PDB entry 1Y77 | X-ray diffraction, 4.50 A resolution (low resolution: residue-level contacts below are approximate; hydrogen-bond / salt-bridge calls are withheld) | chains A and B of the 15 polymer chains in the assembly

== Chain A ==
Name: DNA-directed RNA polymerase II largest subunit
Source organism: Saccharomyces cerevisiae
Notes: EC 2.7.7.6
UniProtKB: P04050 (RPB1_YEAST); residues 1-1733 here = UniProt positions 1-1733
Chain sequence (1733 residues; numbered 1 to 1733; the number before each row is that of its first residue):
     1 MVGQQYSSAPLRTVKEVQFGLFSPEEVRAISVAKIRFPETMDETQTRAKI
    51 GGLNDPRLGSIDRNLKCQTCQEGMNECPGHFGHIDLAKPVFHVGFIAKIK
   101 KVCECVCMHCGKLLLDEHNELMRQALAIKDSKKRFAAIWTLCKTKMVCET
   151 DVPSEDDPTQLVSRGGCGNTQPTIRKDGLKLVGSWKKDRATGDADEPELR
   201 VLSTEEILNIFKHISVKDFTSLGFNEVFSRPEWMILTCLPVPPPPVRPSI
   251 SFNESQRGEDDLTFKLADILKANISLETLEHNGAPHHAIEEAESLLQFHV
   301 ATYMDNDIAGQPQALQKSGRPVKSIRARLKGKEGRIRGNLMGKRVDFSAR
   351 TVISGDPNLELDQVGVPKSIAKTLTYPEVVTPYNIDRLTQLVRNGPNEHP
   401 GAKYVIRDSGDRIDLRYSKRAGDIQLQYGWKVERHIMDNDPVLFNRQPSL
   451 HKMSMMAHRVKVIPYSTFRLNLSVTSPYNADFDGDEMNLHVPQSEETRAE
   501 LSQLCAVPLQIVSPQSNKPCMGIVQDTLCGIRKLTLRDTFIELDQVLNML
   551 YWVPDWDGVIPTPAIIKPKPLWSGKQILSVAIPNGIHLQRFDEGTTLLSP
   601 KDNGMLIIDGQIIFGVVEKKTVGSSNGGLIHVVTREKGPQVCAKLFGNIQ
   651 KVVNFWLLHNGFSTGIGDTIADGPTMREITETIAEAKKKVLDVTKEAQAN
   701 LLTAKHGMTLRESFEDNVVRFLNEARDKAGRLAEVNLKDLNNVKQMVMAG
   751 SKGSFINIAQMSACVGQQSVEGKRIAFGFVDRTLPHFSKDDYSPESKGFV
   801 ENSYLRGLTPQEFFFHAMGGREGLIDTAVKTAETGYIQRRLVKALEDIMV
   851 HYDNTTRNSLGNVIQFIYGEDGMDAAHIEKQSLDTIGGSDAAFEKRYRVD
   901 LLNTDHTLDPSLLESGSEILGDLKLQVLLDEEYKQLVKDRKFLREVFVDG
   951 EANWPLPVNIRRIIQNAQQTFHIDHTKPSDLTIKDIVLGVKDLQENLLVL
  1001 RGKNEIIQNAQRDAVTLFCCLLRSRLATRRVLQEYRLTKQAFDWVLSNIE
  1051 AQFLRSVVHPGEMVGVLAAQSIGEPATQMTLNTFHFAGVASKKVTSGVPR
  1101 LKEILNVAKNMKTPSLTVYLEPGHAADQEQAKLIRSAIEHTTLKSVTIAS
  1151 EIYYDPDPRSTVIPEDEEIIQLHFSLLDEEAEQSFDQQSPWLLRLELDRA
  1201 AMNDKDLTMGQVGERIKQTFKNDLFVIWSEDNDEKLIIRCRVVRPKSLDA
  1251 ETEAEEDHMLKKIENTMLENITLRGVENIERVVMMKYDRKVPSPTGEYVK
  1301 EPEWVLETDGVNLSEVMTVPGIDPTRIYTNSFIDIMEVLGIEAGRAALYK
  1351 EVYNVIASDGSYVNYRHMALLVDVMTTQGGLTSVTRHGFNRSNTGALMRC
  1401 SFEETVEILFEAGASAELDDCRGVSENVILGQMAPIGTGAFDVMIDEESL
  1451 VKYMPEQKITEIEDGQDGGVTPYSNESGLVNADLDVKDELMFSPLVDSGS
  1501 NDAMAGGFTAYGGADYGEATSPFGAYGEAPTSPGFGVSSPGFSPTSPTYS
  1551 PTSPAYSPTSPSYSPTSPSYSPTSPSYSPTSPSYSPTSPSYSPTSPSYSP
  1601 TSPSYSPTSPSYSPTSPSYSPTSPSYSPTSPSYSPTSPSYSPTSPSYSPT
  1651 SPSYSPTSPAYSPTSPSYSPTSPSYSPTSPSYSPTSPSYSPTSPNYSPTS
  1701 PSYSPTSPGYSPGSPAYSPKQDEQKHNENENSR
Unresolved in the structure: 1, 187-194, 1082-1091, 1177-1186, 1244-1253, 1456-1733
Ion coordination: Zn2+ site 1: Cys67, Cys70, Cys77, His80; Zn2+ site 2 near Cys167 (its only coordinating residue here); Mg2+: Asp481, Asp483 (shared with 1 residue of chain P)
Small-molecule neighbours: phosphomethylphosphonic acid guanylate ester (G2P): Pro448, Asn479, Lys752, Gln1078
Swiss-Prot annotation at these positions:
  - region: Pro248 to Asp260 (Lid loop), Asn306 to Lys323 (Rudder loop), Pro810 to Glu822 (Bridging helix)
  - binding site (Zn(2+)): Cys67, Cys70, Cys77, His80, Cys107, Cys110, Cys148, Cys167
  - binding site (Mg(2+)): Asp481, Asp483, Asp485
  - modified residue: Thr1471 (Phosphothreonine)
  - cross-link (Glycyl lysine isopeptide (Lys-Gly)): Lys695 (interchain with G-Cter in ubiquitin), Lys1246 (interchain with G-Cter in ubiquitin), Lys1350 (interchain with G-Cter in ubiquitin)
  - natural variant: Ser1653 to Pro1659 (deletion: In strain: A364A)
  - mutagenesis: Lys1246 (K1246R: Impairs ubiquitination during transcription stress)
What the authors report for this chain:
  - binding site for phosphomethylphosphonic acid guanylate ester: Asn479
  - specificity-determining residues: Asn479 (proposed by the authors, not directly observed)

== Chain B ==
Name: DNA-directed RNA polymerase II 140 kDa polypeptide
Source organism: Saccharomyces cerevisiae
Notes: EC 2.7.7.6
UniProtKB: P08518 (RPB2_YEAST); residue numbers follow UniProt; this construct covers 1-1224
Chain sequence (1224 residues; numbered 1 to 1224; the number before each row is that of its first residue):
     1 MSDLANSEKYYDEDPYGFEDESAPITAEDSWAVISAFFREKGLVSQQLDS
    51 FNQFVDYTLQDIICEDSTLILEQLAQHTTESDNISRKYEISFGKIYVTKP
   101 MVNESDGVTHALYPQEARLRNLTYSSGLFVDVKKRTYEAIDVPGRELKYE
   151 LIAEESEDDSESGKVFIGRLPIMLRSKNCYLSEATESDLYKLKECPFDMG
   201 GYFIINGSEKVLIAQERSAGNIVQVFKKAAPSPISHVAEIRSALEKGSRF
   251 ISTLQVKLYGREGSSARTIKATLPYIKQDIPIVIIFRALGIIPDGEILEH
   301 ICYDVNDWQMLEMLKPCVEDGFVIQDRETALDFIGRRGTALGIKKEKRIQ
   351 YAKDILQKEFLPHITQLEGFESRKAFFLGYMINRLLLCALDRKDQDDRDH
   401 FGKKRLDLAGPLLAQLFKTLFKKLTKDIFRYMQRTVEEAHDFNMKLAINA
   451 KTITSGLKYALATGNWGEQKKAMSSRAGVSQVLNRYTYSSTLSHLRRTNT
   501 PIGRDGKLAKPRQLHNTHWGLVCPAETPEGQACGLVKNLSLMSCISVGTD
   551 PMPIITFLSEWGMEPLEDYVPHQSPDATRVFVNGVWHGVHRNPARLMETL
   601 RTLRRKGDINPEVSMIRDIREKELKIFTDAGRVYRPLFIVEDDESLGHKE
   651 LKVRKGHIAKLMATEYQDIEGGFEDVEEYTWSSLLNEGLVEYIDAEEEES
   701 ILIAMQPEDLEPAEANEENDLDVDPAKRIRVSHHATTFTHCEIHPSMILG
   751 VAASIIPFPDHNQSPRNTYQSAMGKQAMGVFLTNYNVRMDTMANILYYPQ
   801 KPLGTTRAMEYLKFRELPAGQNAIVAIACYSGYNQEDSMIMNQSSIDRGL
   851 FRSLFFRSYMDQEKKYGMSITETFEKPQRTNTLRMKHGTYDKLDDDGLIA
   901 PGVRVSGEDVIIGKTTPISPDEEELGQRTAYHSKRDASTPLRSTENGIVD
   951 QVLVTTNQDGLKFVKVRVRTTKIPQIGDKFASRHGQKGTIGITYRREDMP
  1001 FTAEGIVPDLIINPHAIPSRMTVAHLIECLLSKVAALSGNEGDASPFTDI
  1051 TVEGISKLLREHGYQSRGFEVMYNGHTGKKLMAQIFFGPTYYQRLRHMVD
  1101 DKIHARARGPMQVLTRQPVEGRSRDGGLRFGEMERDCMIAHGAASFLKER
  1151 LMEASDAFRVHICGICGLMTVIAKLNHNQFECKGCDNKIDIYQIHIPYAA
  1201 KLLFQELMAMNITPRLYTDRSRDF
Unresolved in the structure: 1-19, 71-89, 135-163, 336-344, 438-445, 669-677, 716-721, 920-932
Ion coordination: Zn2+: Cys1163, Cys1166, Cys1182, Cys1185
Small-molecule neighbours: phosphomethylphosphonic acid guanylate ester (G2P): Arg766, Tyr769, Asp837, Ser1019, Arg1020
What the authors report for this chain:
  - catalytic residues: Asp837 (citing earlier work)

== Chain A / chain B interface ==
Residue-residue contacts - 397 pairs, chain A then chain B:
  Val2(A) with Ala1157(B); Phe1158(B); Arg1159(B); His1195(B)
  Gln4(A) with Arg1159(B)
  Gln5(A) with Arg1159(B)
  Ser7(A) with His1161(B); Leu1175(B); Gln1193(B)
  Ser8(A) with Asn1178(B); Phe1180(B)
  Ala9(A) with His1161(B); Phe1180(B); Gln1193(B)
  Pro10(A) with Ile1191(B); Tyr1192(B); Gln1193(B)
  Leu11(A) with Gln1193(B); His1195(B)
  Arg12(A) with Tyr1192(B); Gln1193(B); Ile1194(B); Thr1218(B)
  Thr13(A) with Thr1218(B)
  Val14(A) with Leu1216(B); Tyr1217(B)
  Lys15(A) with Tyr1217(B); Thr1218(B); Arg1220(B)
  Glu16(A) with Arg1215(B); Tyr1217(B); Asp1219(B); Arg1220(B); Ser1221(B); Arg1222(B)
  Val17(A) with Arg1215(B)
  Gln18(A) with Thr1213(B); Pro1214(B); Arg1215(B)
  Phe19(A) with Thr1213(B)
  Gly20(A) with Ile1212(B); Thr1213(B)
  Leu21(A) with Asn1211(B); Ile1212(B); Thr1213(B)
  Phe22(A) with Asn1211(B); Thr1213(B)
  Glu26(A) with Cys1166(B); Leu1168(B); Arg1215(B)
  Ala29(A) with Gly1184(B)
  Ile30(A) with Leu1168(B); Thr1170(B); Lys1183(B)
  Gln68(A) with Ile1172(B)
  Thr69(A) with Lys1174(B)
  Gln71(A) with Asn1176(B)
  Glu72(A) with Lys1174(B); Leu1175(B); Asn1176(B)
  Met74(A) with Arg1116(B)
  Asn75(A) with Arg1116(B)
  Glu76(A) with Phe1158(B); Arg1159(B); Leu1175(B)
  Pro78(A) with Lys1201(B)
  Gly79(A) with Lys1201(B); Gln1205(B)
  Phe81(A) with Gln1205(B); Met1208(B); Ala1209(B)
  His92(A) with Met1210(B)
  Pro240(A) with Met1208(B); Ala1209(B); Asn1211(B)
  Pro242(A) with Ala1209(B)
  Pro245(A) with Leu1114(B); Tyr1198(B)
  Val246(A) with Leu1114(B); Leu1202(B); Gln1205(B); Glu1206(B)
  Pro248(A) with Leu1114(B)
  Asn253(A) with Arg884(B); Arg935(B)
  Glu254(A) with Arg935(B)
  Ser255(A) with Ile918(B)
  Gln256(A) with Ile918(B)
  Tyr303(A) with Ala1209(B)
  Met304(A) with Met1210(B)
  Leu315(A) with Lys471(B)
  Ser318(A) with Lys470(B)
  Gly319(A) with Lys470(B); Lys471(B)
  Ile325(A) with Glu1206(B); Ala1209(B); Met1210(B)
  Arg328(A) with Glu1206(B)
  Leu329(A) with Leu1203(B); Glu1206(B); Met1210(B)
  Arg335(A) with Ala1199(B); Leu1202(B); Leu1203(B); Glu1206(B)
  Ile336(A) with Leu1203(B)
  Arg337(A) with Glu1132(B)
  Gly338(A) with Arg1129(B)
  Asn339(A) with Thr1115(B); Gln1117(B); Ala1199(B)
  Leu340(A) with Pro1197(B); Ala1199(B); Ala1200(B); Leu1203(B)
  Met341(A) with Glu1132(B); Arg1135(B)
  Gly342(A) with Arg1129(B); Phe1130(B); Gly1131(B)
  Lys343(A) with Gln1117(B); Arg1129(B); Phe1130(B); Leu1151(B); Ser1155(B); Asp1156(B); Pro1197(B)
  Arg344(A) with Gln1117(B); Pro1118(B); Val1119(B); Glu1120(B); Leu1128(B); Ser1155(B)
  Val345(A) with Pro1118(B); Gly1127(B); Leu1128(B); Phe1130(B); Arg1150(B); Ala1154(B)
  Asp346(A) with Arg1106(B); Arg1108(B); Met1111(B); Pro1118(B); Arg1150(B); Ala1154(B)
  Phe347(A) with Arg1106(B); Ala1107(B); Arg1150(B)
  Ser348(A) with Ala1105(B); Arg1106(B); Leu1128(B)
  Ala349(A) with His1104(B); Ala1105(B); Leu1128(B)
  Arg350(A) with Lys1102(B); Ile1103(B); His1104(B); Leu1128(B)
  Thr351(A) with Ile1103(B); His1104(B)
  Val352(A) with Val1099(B)
  Asp356(A) with Tyr833(B)
  Pro357(A) with Gly832(B); Tyr833(B)
  Asn358(A) with Tyr833(B)
  Ser369(A) with Ile1103(B)
  Ile370(A) with Ala1105(B)
  Thr373(A) with Ala1105(B); Arg1106(B)
  Leu374(A) with Arg1106(B)
  Arg412(A) with Arg1108(B)
  Glu433(A) with Arg1108(B)
  Leu443(A) with Phe1146(B)
  Gln447(A) with Glu1134(B)
  Ser449(A) with Met1133(B); Glu1134(B)
  His451(A) with Cys1137(B)
  Lys452(A) with Ala1140(B); His1141(B)
  Met455(A) with Glu1134(B); Met1138(B); His1141(B)
  Ser466(A) with Gln975(B); Val1099(B); Asp1100(B); Ile1103(B)
  Thr467(A) with Ile976(B); Gly977(B); Val1099(B)
  Arg469(A) with Gly991(B)
  Leu472(A) with Gln835(B)
  Thr475(A) with Glu836(B)
  Phe482(A) with Gln835(B); Glu836(B); Asp837(B); Ser838(B); Thr989(B)
  Asp483(A) with Asp837(B); Lys979(B); Lys987(B); Gly988(B); Thr989(B)
  Gly484(A) with Thr989(B)
  Glu486(A) with Lys1102(B)
  Asn488(A) with Leu1128(B)
  His490(A) with Arg1129(B); Phe1130(B); Arg1150(B)
  Val491(A) with Arg1150(B)
  Pro492(A) with Glu1149(B)
  Gln493(A) with Glu1149(B)
  Ser494(A) with Glu1149(B)
  Glu496(A) with Ser1145(B)
  Thr497(A) with Phe1146(B); Glu1149(B)
  Glu500(A) with Ala1143(B); Ala1144(B); Ser1145(B); Phe1146(B)
  Leu504(A) with His1141(B)
  Cys505(A) with Met1138(B); His1141(B)
  Gln510(A) with His1141(B)
  Val524(A) with Gln835(B)
  Gln525(A) with Gln835(B); Glu836(B); His1015(B)
  Asp526(A) with Cys829(B); Gly832(B); Gln835(B); Asn1013(B); His1015(B)
  Thr527(A) with Gln835(B)
  Cys529(A) with His1015(B)
  Gln545(A) with Lys1079(B)
  Leu658(A) with Tyr830(B); Ser831(B); Asn1074(B)
  His659(A) with Asn1074(B); Leu1081(B)
  Asn660(A) with Met1082(B); Ala1083(B)
  Phe662(A) with Ala828(B); Cys829(B); Pro1014(B)
  Ser663(A) with Ile827(B); Ala828(B); Pro1014(B); Gln1084(B); Ile1085(B); Phe1086(B)
  Thr664(A) with Ile827(B); Phe1086(B)
  Gly665(A) with Leu1026(B); Phe1069(B); Phe1086(B)
  Ile666(A) with Val1023(B); Leu1026(B); Ile1027(B); Arg1067(B); Phe1086(B)
  Asp668(A) with Phe1069(B)
  Ile670(A) with Arg1067(B)
  Thr680(A) with Ile729(B)
  Asn742(A) with Phe1069(B)
  Met746(A) with Pro1014(B); His1015(B); Pro1018(B)
  Ser751(A) with His1015(B)
  Lys752(A) with His1015(B)
  Gly753(A) with Pro1018(B)
  Asn757(A) with Pro1018(B); Ser1019(B); Met1021(B)
  Gln760(A) with Met1021(B)
  Met761(A) with Met1021(B); Val1023(B)
  Ala776(A) with Asn516(B)
  Phe777(A) with Asn516(B)
  Gly778(A) with His515(B); Asn516(B); Glu699(B)
  Phe779(A) with Asn516(B); Thr517(B); Glu698(B); Glu699(B)
  Val780(A) with Glu699(B)
  Arg782(A) with Glu698(B); Glu699(B); Ile701(B)
  Thr783(A) with Asn516(B)
  Leu784(A) with Trp519(B)
  Pro785(A) with Glu698(B); Ile701(B); Leu702(B); Ile703(B)
  His786(A) with Trp519(B); Leu702(B); Ile703(B); Met705(B); Glu742(B)
  Phe787(A) with Leu702(B)
  Lys789(A) with Arg620(B)
  Glu801(A) with Ile729(B)
  Asn802(A) with Arg728(B); Ile729(B)
  Tyr804(A) with His761(B); Asn762(B); Gln763(B)
  Leu805(A) with His761(B); Val1052(B)
  Arg806(A) with Lys727(B); Arg728(B); Ile729(B); His761(B)
  Gly807(A) with Arg728(B); Asp760(B); His761(B)
  Leu808(A) with Arg728(B); Asp760(B); Phe1047(B)
  Thr809(A) with Phe1047(B)
  Pro810(A) with Trp519(B); Met705(B); Pro745(B); Phe1047(B)
  Phe813(A) with Leu749(B); Pro759(B); Phe1047(B)
  Phe814(A) with Leu514(B); His515(B); Trp519(B)
  His816(A) with Gln763(B); Ser764(B)
  Ala817(A) with Leu514(B); Pro524(B); Ser764(B)
  Met818(A) with Leu514(B); Asn516(B)
  Arg821(A) with Arg512(B); Pro524(B); Thr527(B)
  Glu822(A) with Gln513(B)
  Leu824(A) with Thr768(B); Tyr769(B)
  Ile825(A) with Leu508(B); Arg512(B); Gln513(B)
  Asp826(A) with Leu508(B)
  Ala828(A) with Gly530(B)
  Val829(A) with Leu508(B)
  Gln838(A) with Met1133(B)
  Arg839(A) with Glu1132(B)
  Val842(A) with Asp1136(B)
  Lys843(A) with Arg1135(B)
  Glu846(A) with Arg1135(B)
  Met1063(A) with Ile1139(B)
  Val1066(A) with Asp1136(B); Ile1139(B); Ala1140(B)
  Gln1070(A) with Asp1136(B); Cys1137(B)
  Lys1144(A) with Glu262(B)
  Asn1265(A) with Gly263(B); Ser265(B)
  Glu1269(A) with Glu262(B); Gly263(B)
  Leu1409(A) with Leu1207(B); Ile1212(B)
  Phe1410(A) with Met1210(B); Ile1212(B)
  Leu1418(A) with Arg1222(B)
  Asp1420(A) with Arg1220(B); Arg1222(B)
  Arg1422(A) with Arg1220(B); Asp1223(B); Phe1224(B)
  Val1424(A) with Ile1139(B)
  Ser1425(A) with Arg1135(B)
  Val1428(A) with Leu1151(B)
  Ile1429(A) with Pro1197(B); Ala1200(B)
  Leu1430(A) with His1195(B); Ile1196(B); Pro1197(B)
  Gly1431(A) with Lys1148(B); Met1152(B); Pro1197(B)
  Met1433(A) with Ala1144(B); Ser1145(B)
  Ile1436(A) with Ile1139(B); Gly1142(B); Ala1144(B)
  Gly1437(A) with Gly1142(B)
  Thr1438(A) with Gly1142(B); Ala1144(B)
  Gly1439(A) with Ala1144(B)
Interface residues without a listed pair, chain A (218 interface residues in all): Tyr6, Val27, Cys70, His80, Trp233, Cys238, Pro243, Phe252, Arg326, Ser354, Gly355, Thr375, Asn445, Met453, Tyr465, Asp481, Leu501, Leu657, Gly661, Gly667, Met676, Ser788, Glu795, Gln811, Gly820, Gly1413, Cys1421, Gln1432, Ala1434
Interface residues without a listed pair, chain B (201 interface residues in all): Ser264, His400, His518, Gln531, Cys533, Gly534, Arg635, Ala695, Ser700, Pro725, Ala726, Arg730, Val731, Ala735, Ile748, Pro765, Asn767, Asn834, Ile990, Leu1030, His1076, Lys1080, Gly1109, Leu1147, Val1171, Ala1173, Cys1185, Phe1204

== Overview ==
The interface between chain A and chain B involves 218 residues on one side and 201 on the other.
Phosphomethylphosphonic acid guanylate ester is bound between chain A and chain B. The paper reports the
catalytic residue Asp837(B); a binding site for phosphomethylphosphonic acid guanylate ester at Asn479(A).
Chain A is DNA-directed RNA polymerase II largest subunit and chain B is DNA-directed RNA polymerase II 140
kDa polypeptide, both from Saccharomyces cerevisiae; the structure, Complete RNA Polymerase II elongation
complex with substrate analogue GMPCPP, was determined by X-ray diffraction, deposited together with 1Y1W,
1Y1V and 1Y1Y.
